6VOA - chains B and I of the 9 polymer chains in the assembly; structure by electron microscopy, 4.00 A resolution.

Chain B:
Protein: Bardet-Biedl syndrome 2 protein homolog
From: Bos taurus
UniProtKB: Q32L13 (Q32L13_BOVIN); residue numbers follow UniProt; this construct covers 1-721
Sequence (721 residues; numbered 1 to 721; the number before each row is that of its first residue):
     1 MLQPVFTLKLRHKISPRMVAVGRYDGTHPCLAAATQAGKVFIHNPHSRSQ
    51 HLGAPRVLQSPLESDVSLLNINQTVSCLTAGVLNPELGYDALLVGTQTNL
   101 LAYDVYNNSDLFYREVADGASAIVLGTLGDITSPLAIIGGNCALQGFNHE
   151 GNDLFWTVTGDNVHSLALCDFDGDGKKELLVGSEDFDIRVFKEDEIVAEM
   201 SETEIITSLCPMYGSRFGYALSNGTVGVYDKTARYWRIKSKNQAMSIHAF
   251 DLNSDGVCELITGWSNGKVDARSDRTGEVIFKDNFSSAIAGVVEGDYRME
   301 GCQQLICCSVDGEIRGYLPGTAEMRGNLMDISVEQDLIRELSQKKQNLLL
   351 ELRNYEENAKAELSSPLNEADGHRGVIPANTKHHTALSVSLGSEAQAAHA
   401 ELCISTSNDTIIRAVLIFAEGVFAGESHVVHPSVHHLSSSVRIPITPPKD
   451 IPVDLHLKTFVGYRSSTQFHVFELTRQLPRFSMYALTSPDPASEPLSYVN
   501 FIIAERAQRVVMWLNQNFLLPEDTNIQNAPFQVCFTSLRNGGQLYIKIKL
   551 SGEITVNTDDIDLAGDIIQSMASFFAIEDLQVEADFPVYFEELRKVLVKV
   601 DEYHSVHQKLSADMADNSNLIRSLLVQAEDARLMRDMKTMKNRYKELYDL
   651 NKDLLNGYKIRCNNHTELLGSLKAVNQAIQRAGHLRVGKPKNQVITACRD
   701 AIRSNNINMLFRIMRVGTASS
Unresolved in the structure: 1, 46-64, 320-337, 360-374, 393-397, 487-496, 521-550, 718-721

Chain I:
Protein: Bardet-Biedl syndrome 9
From: Bos taurus
UniProtKB: E1BHJ5 (E1BHJ5_BOVIN); numbering as in UniProt (aligned over 1-887)
Sequence (887 residues; row label = number of the first residue in the row):
     1 MSLFKARDWWSTVLGDKEEFDQGCLCLADVDNTGNGQDKIIVGSFMGYLR
    51 IFNPHPVKTGDGAQAEDLLLEVHLRDPILQVEVGKFVSGTEMLHLAVLHS
   101 RKLCVYSVSGTLGNVEHGNQYQIKLMYEHNLQRTACNMTYGSFGGVKGRD
   151 LICIQSVDGMLMVFEQESYAFGRFLPGSLLPGPLAYSSRTDSFITVSSCH
   201 QVESYKYQVLAFATDADKRQETEQQKHGSGKRLVVDWTLNIGEQAIDICI
   251 VSFIQSASSVFVLGERNFFCLKDNGQIQFMKKLDYSPSCFLPYCSVSEGT
   301 INTLIGNHNNMLHIYQDVTLKWATQLPHVPVAVRVGCLHDLKGVIVTLSD
   351 DGHLQCSYLGTDPSLFQAPKVESRELNYDELDMELKELQKVIKNVNKSQD
   401 VWPLTEREDDLKVSAMVSPNFDSVSQATDVEVGADLVPSVTVKVTLKNRV
   451 ALQKIKLSIYVQPPLVLTGDQFTFEFMAPEMTRTVGFSVYLKGSYSPPEL
   501 EGNAVVSYSRPTERNPDGIPRVSQCKFRLPLKLVCLPGQPSKTASHKLTI
   551 DTNKSPVSLLSLFPGFAKQSEDDQVNVMGFRFLGGSQVTLLASKTSQRYR
   601 IQSEQFEDLWLITNELIIRLQEYFEKQGIKDFTCSFSGSVPLEEYFELID
   651 HHFELRINGEKLEELLSERAVQFRAIQRRLLTRFKDKTPAPLQHLDTLLD
   701 GTYKQVIALADAVEENQDNLFQSFTRLKSATHLVILLIGLWQKLSADQIA
   751 ILEAAFLPLQQDTQELGWEETVDAALSHLLKTCLSKSSKEQALNLNSQLG
   801 IPKDTSQLKKHITLFCDRLAKGGRLCLSTDAAAPQTMVMPGGCATIPESD
   851 LEGRSIDQDSSELFTNHKHLMVETPVPEVSPLQGVTE
Unresolved in the structure: 1, 57-62, 214-233, 398-409, 421-438, 568-574, 829-887

How chain B and chain I interact:
Contacting residue pairs - 36 pairs, chain B then chain I:
  A37(B) - R679(I)
  N72(B) - T682(I)
  Q73(B) - D686(I)
  T74(B) - D686(I)
  Q97(B) - T688(I)
  H607(B) - K687(I)
  M614(B) - F684(I)
  S618(B) - L681(I)
  I621(B) - Q677(I)
  R622(B) - L681(I)
  L625(B) - R674(I)
  E629(B) - R674(I)  salt bridge
  R632(B) - S667(I)
  R632(B) - A670(I)
  L633(B) - Q764(I)
  R635(B) - E663(I)  salt bridge
  R635(B) - Q764(I)  hydrogen bond
  M637(B) - E714(I)
  K638(B) - E714(I)
  M640(B) - L666(I)  hydrophobic
  K641(B) - D711(I)  salt bridge
  K641(B) - E714(I)  salt bridge
  Y644(B) - F673(I)  hydrophobic
  Y648(B) - Y703(I)  hydrophobic
  N651(B) - Q677(I)
  K652(B) - D700(I)  salt bridge
  L654(B) - F684(I)  hydrophobic
  L655(B) - F684(I)  hydrophobic
  Y658(B) - R683(I)  hydrogen bond (side chain-backbone)
  Y658(B) - F684(I)  hydrophobic
  Y658(B) - A690(I)
  Y658(B) - L692(I)  hydrophobic
  R661(B) - F684(I)  hydrogen bond (side chain-backbone)
  R661(B) - D686(I)
  C662(B) - P689(I)  hydrophobic
  H665(B) - P689(I)
Interface residues without a listed pair, chain B (34 interface residues in all): T98, M634, L647, K659, T666
Interface residues without a listed pair, chain I (32 interface residues in all): D696, L699, V706, I707, A710, V713, Q717, D762, T763

Summary:
34 residues of chain B face 32 of chain I across their interface; the contacts include 3 hydrogen bonds and 5
salt bridges. Polar contacts include E629(B)-R674(I), R635(B)-E663(I) and K641(B)-D711(I).
Chain B is Bardet-Biedl syndrome 2 protein homolog and chain I is Bardet-Biedl syndrome 9, both from Bos
taurus; the structure, Cryo-EM structure of the BBSome-ARL6 complex, was determined by electron microscopy,
deposited together with 6VNW.
